8SW1 - chains A and B; structure by X-ray diffraction, 3.65 A resolution.

== Chain A ==
Molecule: Puromycin-sensitive aminopeptidase
Organism: Homo sapiens
Notes: EC 3.4.11.14
UniProt: P55786 (PSA_HUMAN); numbering as in UniProt (aligned over 46-919)
Amino-acid sequence (902 residues; each row starts with the number of its first residue):
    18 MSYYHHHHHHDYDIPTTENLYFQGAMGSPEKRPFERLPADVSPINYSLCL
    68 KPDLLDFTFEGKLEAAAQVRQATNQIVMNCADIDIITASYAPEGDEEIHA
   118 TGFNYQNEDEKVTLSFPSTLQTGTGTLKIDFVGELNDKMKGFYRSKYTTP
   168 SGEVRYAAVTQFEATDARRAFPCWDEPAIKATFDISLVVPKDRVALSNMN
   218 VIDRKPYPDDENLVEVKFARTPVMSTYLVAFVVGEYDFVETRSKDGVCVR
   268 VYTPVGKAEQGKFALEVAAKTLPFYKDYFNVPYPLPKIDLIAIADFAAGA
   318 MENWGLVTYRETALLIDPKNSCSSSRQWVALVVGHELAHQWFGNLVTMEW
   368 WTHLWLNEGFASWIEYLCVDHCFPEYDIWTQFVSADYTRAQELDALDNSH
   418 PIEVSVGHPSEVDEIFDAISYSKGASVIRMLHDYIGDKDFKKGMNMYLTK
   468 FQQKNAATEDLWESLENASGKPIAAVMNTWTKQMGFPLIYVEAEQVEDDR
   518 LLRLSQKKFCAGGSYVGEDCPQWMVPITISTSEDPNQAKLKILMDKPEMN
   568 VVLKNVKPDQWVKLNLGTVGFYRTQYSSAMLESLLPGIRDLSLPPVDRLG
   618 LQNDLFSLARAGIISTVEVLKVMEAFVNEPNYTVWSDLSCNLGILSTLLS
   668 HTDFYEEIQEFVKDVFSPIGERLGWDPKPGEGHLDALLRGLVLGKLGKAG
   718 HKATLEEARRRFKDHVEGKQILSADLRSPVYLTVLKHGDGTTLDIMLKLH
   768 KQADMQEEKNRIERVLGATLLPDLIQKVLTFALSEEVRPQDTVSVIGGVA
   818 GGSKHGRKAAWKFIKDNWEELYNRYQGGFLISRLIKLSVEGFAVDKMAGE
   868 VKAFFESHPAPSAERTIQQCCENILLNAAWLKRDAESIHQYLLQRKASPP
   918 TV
Not modelled in the structure: 18-50, 915-919
Sequence notes: initiating methionine (18); expression tag (19-45)
Bound ions: Zn2+: His352, His356, Glu375
Curated features (UniProtKB/Swiss-Prot):
  - motif: Arg726 to Lys730 (Nuclear localization signal)
  - active site: Glu353 (Proton acceptor)
  - binding site (substrate): Glu180, Gly316 to Asn320
  - binding site (Zn(2+)): His352, His356, Glu375
  - site: Tyr438 (Transition state stabilizer)
  - modified residue: Tyr464 (3'-nitrotyrosine)
  - mutagenesis: Glu353 (E353A: Reduces catalytic activity by 25,000-fold to 100,000-fold; E353Q: Reduces catalytic activity by 5,000-fold to 15,000-fold; E353V: Reduces catalytic activity by 300,000-fold to 500,000-fold), Tyr438 (Y438F: Reduces catalytic activity by 1,000-fold to 2,500-fold)
From the paper describing this entry:
  - Zn2+ coordination: His352, His356, Glu375
  - binding site for Polyglutamine peptide (chain B): Ala317, Glu319, Phe433
  - binding site for Polyglutamine peptide (chain B): Gln178, Glu375, Asp430 (proposed by the authors, not directly observed)
  - mutagenesis - F433A (3.6 fold): decreased binding to Polyglutamine peptide (chain B)
  - mutagenesis - F433A (5.9 fold): decreased binding to dynorphin A(1-17)
  - catalytic residues: Tyr438 (proposed by the authors, not directly observed)
  - mutagenesis - Y438F (1000 fold): decreased catalytic activity (citing earlier work)
  - specificity-determining residues: Gln178, Ala315 (proposed by the authors, not directly observed)

== Chain B ==
Molecule: Polyglutamine peptide
Amino-acid sequence (19 residues; row label = number of the first residue in the row; X marks 19 residues of unknown identity (built as UNK)):
     1 XXXXXXXXXXXXXXXXXXX
Not modelled in the structure: 7-19

== Chain A / chain B interface ==
Interface residues of chain A (facing chain B), 13 residues: Gln178, Glu180, Ala181, Ala315, Ala317, Met318, Glu319, His352, Glu353, Leu371, Glu375, Asp430, Phe433

== Summary ==
Chain A and chain B make no direct contact in this assembly. Curated annotation (UniProt) lists active-site
residue Glu353(A), 6 substrate-binding residues, 3 Zn2+-binding residues and 2 mutagenesis sites on chain A.
The paper reports the catalytic residue Tyr438(A); F433A of chain A reduces binding to Polyglutamine peptide
(chain B).
Chain A is Puromycin-sensitive aminopeptidase (Homo sapiens) and chain B is Polyglutamine peptide; the
structure, Puromycin-sensitive aminopeptidase with bound peptide, was determined by X-ray diffraction together
with 8SW0 from the same study.
